Entry 7NUO (electron microscopy, 3.90 A resolution); this record covers chains 1 and 3 of the 3 polymer chains in the assembly.

[Chain 1]
Name: Genome polyprotein
Organism: Human rhinovirus 14
Notes: EC 3.4.22.29, 3.6.1.15, 3.4.22.28, 2.7.7.48
UniProt: P03303 (POLG_HRV14); residues -3 to 289 here correspond to UniProt positions 564-856 (UniProt number = residue number + 567)
Amino-acid sequence (293 residues; each row starts with the number of its first residue; numbers below 1 keep their minus sign (Ala-3 is residue -3)):
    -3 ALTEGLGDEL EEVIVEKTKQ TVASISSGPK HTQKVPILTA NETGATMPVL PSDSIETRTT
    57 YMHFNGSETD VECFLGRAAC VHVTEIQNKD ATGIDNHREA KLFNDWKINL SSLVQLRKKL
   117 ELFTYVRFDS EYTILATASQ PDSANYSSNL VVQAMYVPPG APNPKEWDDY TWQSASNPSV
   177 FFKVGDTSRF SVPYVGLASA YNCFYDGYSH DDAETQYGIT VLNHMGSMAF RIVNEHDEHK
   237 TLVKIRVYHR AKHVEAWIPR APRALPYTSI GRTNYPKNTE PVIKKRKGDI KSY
Unresolved in the structure: -3 to 62, 85-97, 137-145, 206-211, 273-276, 283-284

[Chain 3]
Name: P1
Organism: Human rhinovirus 14
UniProt: P03303 (POLG_HRV14); residues 1-232 here correspond to UniProt positions 332-563 (UniProt number = residue number + 331)
Amino-acid sequence (232 residues; numbered 1 to 232; the number before each row is that of its first residue):
     1 GLPTTTLPGS GQFLTTDDRQ SPSALPNYEP TPRIHIPGKV HNLLEIIQVD TLIPMNNTHT
    61 KDEVNSYLIP LNANRQNEQV FGTNLFIGDG VFKTTLLGEI VQYYTHWSGS LRFSLMYTGP
   121 ALSSAKLILA YTPPGARGPQ DRREAMLGTH VVWDIGLQST IVMTIPWTSG VQFRYTDPDT
   181 YTSAGFLSCW YQTSLILPPE TTGQVYLLSF ISACPDFKLR LMKDTQTISQ TV
Unresolved in the structure: 1-5, 170-183, 200-203, 227-232

[Interface between chain 1 and chain 3]
Contacting residue pairs (89):
  Glu64(1) - Tyr104(3)  hydrogen bond (backbone-side chain)
  Glu64(1) - Arg220(3)
  Glu64(1) - Leu221(3)  hydrogen bond (side chain-backbone)
  Glu64(1) - Met222(3)  hydrogen bond (side chain-backbone)
  Thr65(1) - Asn42(3)  hydrogen bond
  Thr65(1) - Leu43(3)  hydrogen bond (backbone-backbone)
  Thr65(1) - Leu44(3)
  Thr65(1) - Tyr104(3)
  Thr65(1) - Leu219(3)
  Asp66(1) - His41(3)
  Asp66(1) - Asn42(3)
  Val67(1) - Val40(3)
  Val67(1) - His41(3)
  Phe70(1) - Tyr103(3)  hydrophobic
  Phe70(1) - Met222(3)
  Gln111(1) - Asp224(3)
  Gln111(1) - Thr225(3)
  Gln111(1) - Gln226(3)
  Lys114(1) - Tyr103(3)  hydrogen bond (backbone-side chain)
  Lys115(1) - Tyr103(3)
  Phe119(1) - Val40(3)  hydrophobic
  Tyr121(1) - Ile36(3)  hydrophobic
  Arg123(1) - Thr31(3)  hydrogen bond (side chain-backbone)
  Arg123(1) - Arg33(3)
  Glu127(1) - Ser21(3)  hydrogen bond
  Thr129(1) - Phe13(3)
  Arg185(1) - Phe13(3)
  Arg185(1) - Asp17(3)
  Arg185(1) - Arg19(3)
  Arg185(1) - Ser21(3)  hydrogen bond
  Phe186(1) - Pro22(3)
  Ser187(1) - Pro22(3)  hydrogen bond (backbone-backbone)
  Ser187(1) - Ser23(3)
  Ser187(1) - Ala24(3)  hydrogen bond (backbone-backbone)
  Pro189(1) - Tyr28(3)  hydrophobic
  Tyr190(1) - Tyr28(3)
  Tyr190(1) - Pro30(3)
  Gly192(1) - Thr31(3)
  Leu193(1) - Thr31(3)
  Ser195(1) - Ile34(3)
  Ser195(1) - Ile36(3)
  Tyr244(1) - Phe13(3)  hydrophobic
  Arg246(1) - Asp18(3)  salt bridge
  Arg246(1) - Arg19(3)
  Glu251(1) - Arg33(3)  salt bridge
  Glu251(1) - Lys39(3)  salt bridge
  Ala252(1) - Lys39(3)
  Ala252(1) - Val40(3)  hydrogen bond (backbone-backbone)
  Trp253(1) - Ile36(3)  hydrogen bond (side chain-backbone)
  Trp253(1) - Pro37(3)
  Trp253(1) - Gly38(3)
  Trp253(1) - Lys39(3)
  Ile254(1) - Gly38(3)  hydrogen bond (backbone-backbone)
  Pro255(1) - Gly38(3)
  Pro255(1) - Val40(3)
  Pro258(1) - Leu96(3)  hydrophobic
  Pro258(1) - Glu99(3)
  Arg259(1) - Glu99(3)
  Pro277(1) - Asp62(3)
  Val278(1) - Asp62(3)  hydrogen bond (backbone-side chain)
  Val278(1) - Lys93(3)
  Val278(1) - Thr94(3)
  Ile279(1) - Pro54(3)  hydrophobic
  Ile279(1) - Asn57(3)
  Ile279(1) - Asp62(3)  hydrogen bond (backbone-side chain)
  Ile279(1) - Thr94(3)
  Lys280(1) - Asn57(3)  hydrogen bond (backbone-side chain)
  Lys280(1) - Asp89(3)  salt bridge
  Lys281(1) - Asn57(3)
  Arg282(1) - Asn57(3)
  Arg282(1) - Gly82(3)  hydrogen bond (side chain-backbone)
  Arg282(1) - Thr83(3)  hydrogen bond
  Arg282(1) - Val91(3)
  Asp285(1) - Thr58(3)
  Ile286(1) - Met55(3)
  Ile286(1) - Asn56(3)
  Ile286(1) - Thr58(3)  hydrogen bond (backbone-side chain)
  Ile286(1) - Ile69(3)  hydrophobic
  Ile286(1) - Pro70(3)
  Ile286(1) - Gly82(3)  hydrogen bond (backbone-backbone)
  Lys287(1) - Gln79(3)
  Lys287(1) - Gly82(3)
  Ser288(1) - Gly82(3)
  Tyr289(1) - Gln79(3)  hydrogen bond
  Tyr289(1) - Asn84(3)
  Tyr289(1) - Pro139(3)  hydrogen bond (side chain-backbone)
  Tyr289(1) - Phe186(3)  hydrophobic
  Tyr289(1) - Leu187(3)
  Tyr289(1) - Ser188(3)
Other interface residues (no listed pair), chain 1 (53 interface residues in all): Cys69, Arg73, Ala74, Leu118, Tyr152, Pro154, Pro174, Thr183, Val191, Ala194, Ala196, Ala260
Other interface residues (no listed pair), chain 3 (64 interface residues in all): Thr15, Leu25, Pro32, Ile46, His59, Thr60, Lys61, Ser66, Phe81, Ile100, Trp190

[In short]
The interface between chain 1 and chain 3 involves 53 residues on one side and 64 on the other; the contacts
include 23 hydrogen bonds and 4 salt bridges. Among the polar pairs are Arg246(1)-Asp18(3), Glu251(1)-Arg33(3)
and Glu251(1)-Lys39(3).
Chain 1 is Genome polyprotein and chain 3 is P1, both from Human rhinovirus 14; the structure, Rhinovirus 14
empty particle at pH 6.2, was determined by electron microscopy (same publication as 7BG6, 7BG7, 7NUL, 7NUM,
7NUN and 7NUQ).
